Entry 4GWQ (X-ray diffraction, 4.50 A resolution (low resolution: residue-level contacts below are approximate; hydrogen-bond / salt-bridge calls are withheld)); this record covers chains B and E of the 8 polymer chains in the assembly.

# Chain B
Molecule: Mediator of RNA polymerase II transcription subunit 17
Organism: Saccharomyces cerevisiae S288c
UniProtKB: P32569 (MED17_YEAST); residues 1-687 here = UniProt positions 1-687
Sequence (687 residues; each row starts with the number of its first residue):
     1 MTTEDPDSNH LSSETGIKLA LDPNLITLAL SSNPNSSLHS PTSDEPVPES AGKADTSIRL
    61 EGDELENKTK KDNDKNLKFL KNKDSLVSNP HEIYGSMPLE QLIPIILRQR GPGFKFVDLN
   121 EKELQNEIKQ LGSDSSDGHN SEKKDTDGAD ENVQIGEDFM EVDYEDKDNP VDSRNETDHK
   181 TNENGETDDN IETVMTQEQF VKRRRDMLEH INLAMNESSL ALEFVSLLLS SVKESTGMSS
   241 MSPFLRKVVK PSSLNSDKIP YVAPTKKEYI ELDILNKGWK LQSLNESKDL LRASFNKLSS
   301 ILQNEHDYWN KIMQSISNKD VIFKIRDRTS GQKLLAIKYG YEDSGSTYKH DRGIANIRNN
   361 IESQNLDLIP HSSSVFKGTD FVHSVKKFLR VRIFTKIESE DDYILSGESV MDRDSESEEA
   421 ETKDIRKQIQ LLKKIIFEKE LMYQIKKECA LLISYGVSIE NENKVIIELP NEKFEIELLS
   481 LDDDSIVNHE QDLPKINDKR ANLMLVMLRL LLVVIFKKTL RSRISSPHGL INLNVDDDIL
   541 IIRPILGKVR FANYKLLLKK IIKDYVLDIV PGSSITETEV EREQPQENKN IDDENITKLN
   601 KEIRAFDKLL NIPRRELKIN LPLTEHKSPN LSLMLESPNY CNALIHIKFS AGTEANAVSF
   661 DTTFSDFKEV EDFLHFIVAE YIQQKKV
Disordered / not traced: 1-181, 372-377, 662-669
Swiss-Prot annotation at these positions:
  - mutagenesis: Gly-353 (G353C: In SRB4-1; suppresses the phenotypic defects of an RNA polymerase II CTD truncation)

# Chain E
Molecule: Mediator of RNA polymerase II transcription subunit 18
Organism: Saccharomyces cerevisiae
UniProtKB: P32585 (MED18_YEAST); numbering as in UniProt (aligned over 1-307)
Sequence (307 residues; each row starts with the number of its first residue):
     1 MVQQLSLFGS IGDDGYDLLI STLTTISGNP PLLYNSLCTV WKPNPSYDVE NVNSRNQLVE
    61 PNRIKLSKEV PFSYLIDETM MDKPLNFRIL KSFTNDKIPL NYAMTRNILH NTVPQVTNFN
   121 STNEDQNNSK HTEDTVNESR NSDDIIDVDM DASPAPSNES CSPWSLQISD IPAAGNNRSV
   181 SMQTIAETII LSSAGKNSSV SSLMNGLGYV FEFQYLTIGV KFFMKHGLIL ELQKIWQIEE
   241 AGNSQITSGG FLLKAYINVS RGTDIDRINY TETALMNLKK ELQGYIELSV PDRQSMDSRV
   301 AHGNILI
Disordered / not traced: 1, 111-157, 302-307
Swiss-Prot annotation at these positions:
  - mutagenesis: Thr-22 (T22I: In SRB5-1; suppresses the phenotypic defects of an RNA polymerase II CTD truncation)

# Chain B / chain E interface
Contacting residue pairs - 9 pairs, chain B then chain E:
  Ile-524(B) with Asn-29(E); Leu-32(E); Phe-223(E)
  Ser-525(B) with Phe-223(E)
  Ser-526(B) with Phe-223(E)
  Pro-527(B) with Phe-223(E); Met-224(E)
  Thr-597(B) with Pro-84(E)
  Lys-598(B) with Leu-32(E)
Interface residues without a listed pair, chain B (8 interface residues in all): Arg-523, Ile-596
Interface residues without a listed pair, chain E (9 interface residues in all): Pro-31, Leu-33, Gly-227, Ile-229

# Overview
The interface between chain B and chain E involves 8 residues on one side and 9 on the other. From UniProt:
one mutagenesis site on chain B; one mutagenesis site on chain E.
Chain B is Mediator of RNA polymerase II transcription subunit 17 (Saccharomyces cerevisiae S288c) and chain E
is Mediator of RNA polymerase II transcription subunit 18 (Saccharomyces cerevisiae); the structure, Structure
of the Mediator Head Module from S. cerevisiae in complex with the carboxy-terminal domain (CTD) ..., was
determined by X-ray diffraction, deposited together with 4GWP.
